3FB7 - chains B and C of the 3 polymer chains in the assembly; structure by X-ray diffraction, 3.30 A resolution.

== Chain B ==
Name: antibody fab fragment light chain
From: Mus musculus
Notes: antibody fragment or engineered binder
Sequence (212 residues; numbered 1 to 212; the number before each row is that of its first residue):
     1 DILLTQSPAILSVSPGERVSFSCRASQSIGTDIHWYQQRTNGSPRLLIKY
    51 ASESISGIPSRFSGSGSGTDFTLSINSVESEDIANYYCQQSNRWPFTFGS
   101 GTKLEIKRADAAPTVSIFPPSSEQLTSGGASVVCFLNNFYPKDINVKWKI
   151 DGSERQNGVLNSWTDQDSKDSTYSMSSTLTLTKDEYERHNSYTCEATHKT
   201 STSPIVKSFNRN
Cystine bridges: Cys23-Cys88, Cys134-Cys194

== Chain C ==
Name: Voltage-gated potassium channel
From: Streptomyces lividans
Reference sequence: P0A334 (KCSA_STRLI); residues 21-124 here = UniProt positions 21-124
Sequence (104 residues; each row starts with the number of its first residue):
    21 GSALQWRAAGAATVLLVIVLLAGSYLAVLAERGAPGAQLITYPRALWWSV
    71 ETATTVGYGDLYPVTLWGRCVAVVVMVAGITSFGLVTAALATWFVGQEQQ
   121 QQGQ
Disordered / not traced: 21-25, 115-124
Differences from the reference sequence: engineered mutation Gln25 (His in P0A334), Cys90 (Leu in P0A334), Gln117 (Arg in P0A334), Gln120 (Glu in P0A334), Gln121 (Arg in P0A334), Gln122 (Arg in P0A334), Gln124 (His in P0A334)
Bound ions: rubidium ion near Val76 (its only coordinating residue here)

== Chain B / chain C interface ==
Contacting residue pairs (17; chain B residue first):
  Asp32(B) with Arg64(C), salt bridge
  Ser91(B) with Arg64(C)
  Asn92(B) with Gln58(C); Ile60(C)
  Arg93(B) with Gly56(C), hydrogen bond (side chain-backbone); Ala57(C); Gln58(C); Ile60(C)
  Trp94(B) with Arg52(C); Gly53(C); Ala54(C); Pro55(C); Gly56(C), hydrogen bond (backbone-backbone); Ala57(C), hydrogen bond (backbone-backbone); Ile60(C)
  Phe96(B) with Arg52(C); Ile60(C), hydrophobic
Also at the interface, not in a pair above, chain B (7 interface residues in all): Asp1
Also at the interface, not in a pair above, chain C (10 interface residues in all): Thr61

== Summary ==
7 residues of chain B and 10 residues of chain C are in contact; the contacts include 3 hydrogen bonds and 1
salt bridge. Among the polar pairs are Asp32(B)-Arg64(C), Arg93(B)-Gly56(C) and Trp94(B)-Gly56(C).
Here chain B is antibody fab fragment light chain (Mus musculus) and chain C is Voltage-gated potassium
channel (Streptomyces lividans). Entry 3FB7 (Open KcsA potassium channel in the presence of Rb+ ion) was
determined by X-ray diffraction.
